PDB entry 4WCK | X-ray diffraction, 1.40 A resolution | chain A

Chain A:
Protein: Conserved hypothetical secreted protein
From: Helicobacter pylori
UniProt: B5ZAD9 (B5ZAD9_HELPG); residues 23-438 here = UniProt positions 23-438
Chain sequence (439 residues; each row starts with the number of its first residue; numbering starts at 0):
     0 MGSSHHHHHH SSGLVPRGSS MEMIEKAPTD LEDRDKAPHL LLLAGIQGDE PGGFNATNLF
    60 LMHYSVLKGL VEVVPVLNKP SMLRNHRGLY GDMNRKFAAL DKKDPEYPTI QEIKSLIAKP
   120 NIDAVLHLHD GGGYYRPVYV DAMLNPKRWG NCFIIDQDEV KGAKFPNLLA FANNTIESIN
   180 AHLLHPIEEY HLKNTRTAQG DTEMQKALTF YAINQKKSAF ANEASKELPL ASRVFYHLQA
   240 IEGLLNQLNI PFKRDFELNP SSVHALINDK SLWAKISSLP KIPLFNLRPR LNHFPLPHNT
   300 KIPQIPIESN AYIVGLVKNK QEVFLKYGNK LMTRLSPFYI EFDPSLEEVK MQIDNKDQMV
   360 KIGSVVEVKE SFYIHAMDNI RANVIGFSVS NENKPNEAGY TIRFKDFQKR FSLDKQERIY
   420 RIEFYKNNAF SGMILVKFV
Disordered / not traced: 0-18
Differences from the reference sequence: initiating methionine (0); expression tag (1-22)
Ligand contacts: 2,6-diaminopimelic acid (API): Asn93, Arg94, His126, His128, Trp148, Ile153, Asp155, Met203, Ala206, Leu207, Thr208, Ala220, Glu222
What the authors report for this chain:
  - conformationally variable residues (order/disorder transition): Gln46
  - catalytic residues: Arg86 (proposed by the authors, not directly observed)
  - mutagenesis - Q46H: decreased catalytic activity on Bis-tris-buffered system
  - mutagenesis - Q46A, Q46H (10-fold): decreased catalytic activity on phosphate
  - mutagenesis - Q46A: abolished catalytic activity on Bis-tris buffer
  - mutagenesis - Q46E: abolished catalytic activity

Summary:
Ligands of chain A: 2,6-diaminopimelic acid. From the paper: the catalytic residue Arg86; Q46A and Q46H reduce
catalytic activity on phosphate.
Chain A is Conserved hypothetical secreted protein (Helicobacter pylori); the structure, Crystal Structure of
apo Cell Shape Determinant protein Csd4 from Helicobacter pylori, was determined by X-ray diffraction,
deposited together with 4WCL, 4WCM and 4WCN.
